PDB entry 8AJZ | X-ray diffraction, 2.00 A resolution | chains A and B of the 3 polymer chains in the assembly

Chain A:
Name: Cytochrome c oxidase subunit 1
From: Thermus thermophilus
Notes: EC 1.9.3.1
Reference sequence: Q5SJ79 (COX1_THET8); numbering as in UniProt (aligned over 2-562)
Amino-acid sequence (569 residues; numbered -6 to 562; the number before each row is that of its first residue; numbers below 1 keep their minus sign (Met-6 is residue -6)):
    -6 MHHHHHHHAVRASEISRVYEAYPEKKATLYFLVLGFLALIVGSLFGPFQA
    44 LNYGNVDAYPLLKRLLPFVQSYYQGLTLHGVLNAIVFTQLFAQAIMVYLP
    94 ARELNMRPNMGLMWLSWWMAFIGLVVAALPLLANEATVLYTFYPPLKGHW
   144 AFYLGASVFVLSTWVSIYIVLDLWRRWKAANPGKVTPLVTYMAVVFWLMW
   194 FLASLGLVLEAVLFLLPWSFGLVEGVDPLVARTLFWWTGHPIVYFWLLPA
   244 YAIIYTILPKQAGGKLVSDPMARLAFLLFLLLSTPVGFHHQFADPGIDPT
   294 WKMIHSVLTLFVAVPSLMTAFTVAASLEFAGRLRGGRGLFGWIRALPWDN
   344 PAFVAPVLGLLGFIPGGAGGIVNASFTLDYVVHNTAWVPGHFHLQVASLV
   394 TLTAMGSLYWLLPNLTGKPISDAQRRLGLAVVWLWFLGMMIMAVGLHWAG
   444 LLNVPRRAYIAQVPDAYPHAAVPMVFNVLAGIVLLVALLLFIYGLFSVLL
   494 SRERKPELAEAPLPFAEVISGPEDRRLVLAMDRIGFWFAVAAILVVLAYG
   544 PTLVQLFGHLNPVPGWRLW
Not modelled in the structure: -6 to 8
Sequence notes: initiating methionine (-6); expression tag (-5 to 1)
Curated features (UniProtKB/Swiss-Prot):
  - binding site (Fe(II)-heme a): His72, His386
  - binding site (Cu cation): His233, Tyr237, His282, His283
  - binding site (heme a3): His384
  - cross-link: His233 to Tyr237 (1'-histidyl-3'-tyrosine (His-Tyr))
Metal / ion sites: heme Fe: His72, His386; Cu ion: His233, His282, His283 (together with carbon monoxide); heme-as Fe near His384 (its only coordinating residue here)
Ligand contacts:
  - carbon monoxide (CMO): His233, Val236, His282, His283, His384
  - heme-as (HAS): Tyr133, Thr134, Trp229, His233, Val236, Tyr237, Trp239, Leu240, Tyr244, His282, His283, Thr302, Val305, Ala306, Ser309, Leu310, Thr312, Ala313, Val316, Ala317, Leu320, Trp335, Ile336, Val350, Leu353, Leu354, Phe356, Ile357, Gly360, Gly363, Ile364, Asn366, Ala367, Asp372, His376, Asn377, Val381, His384, Phe385, Gln388, Val389, Val393, Arg449, Arg450
  - heme (HEM): Leu32, Ser36, Gly39, Pro40, Gln42, Ala43, Tyr46, Tyr65, Leu69, His72, Gly73, Asn76, Ala77, Phe80, Leu132, Tyr133, Pro382, Phe385, His386, Val389, Ala390, Thr394, Trp428, Met432, Met435, Arg449, Arg450, Ala451, Leu477
Reported in the primary citation:
  - binding site for heme-as: Asp372

Chain B:
Name: Cytochrome c oxidase subunit 2
From: Thermus thermophilus
Notes: EC 1.9.3.1
Reference sequence: Q5SJ80 (COX2_THET8); numbering as in UniProt (aligned over 1-168)
Amino-acid sequence (168 residues; row label = number of the first residue in the row):
     1 MVDEHKAHKAILAYEKGWLAFSLAMLFVFIALIAYTLATHTAGVIPAGKL
    51 ERVDPTTVRQEGPWADPAQAVVQTGPNQYTVYVLAFAFGYQPNPIEVPQG
   101 AEIVFKITSPDVIHGFHVEGTNINVEVLPGEVSTVRYTFKRPGEYRIICN
   151 QYCGLGHQNMFGTIVVKE
Not modelled in the structure: 1
Curated features (UniProtKB/Swiss-Prot):
  - binding site (Cu cation): His114, Cys149, Cys153, His157
Metal / ion sites: dinuclear copper ion: His114, Cys149, Gln151, His157, Met160

Chain A / chain B interface:
Pairs across the interface - 109 pairs, chain A then chain B:
  Ser64(A) - Leu155(B)
  Tyr66(A) - Tyr152(B)  hydrophobic
  Tyr66(A) - Leu155(B)  hydrophobic
  Tyr66(A) - His157(B)
  Tyr66(A) - Gln158(B)  hydrogen bond
  Thr130(A) - Tyr152(B)  hydrogen bond (backbone-side chain)
  Leu132(A) - Tyr152(B)  hydrophobic
  Tyr136(A) - Gln151(B)
  Pro137(A) - Ile113(B)
  Pro138(A) - Asp111(B)
  Pro138(A) - Pro129(B)  hydrophobic
  Leu139(A) - Val112(B)  hydrophobic
  Leu139(A) - Tyr152(B)  hydrophobic
  Asp220(A) - Arg52(B)  salt bridge
  Pro221(A) - Pro129(B)
  Leu222(A) - Leu50(B)  hydrophobic
  Leu222(A) - Leu128(B)  hydrophobic
  Arg225(A) - Glu126(B)  salt bridge
  Lys258(A) - Glu4(B)  salt bridge
  Val260(A) - His8(B)  hydrogen bond (backbone-side chain)
  Val260(A) - Ile11(B)  hydrophobic
  Met264(A) - Leu12(B)  hydrophobic
  Phe285(A) - Pro46(B)
  Ala286(A) - Pro46(B)
  Ala286(A) - Asn124(B)
  Ala286(A) - Val125(B)
  Ala286(A) - Glu126(B)  hydrogen bond (backbone-backbone)
  Asp287(A) - Pro46(B)
  Asp287(A) - Glu126(B)
  Pro288(A) - Glu126(B)
  Pro288(A) - Glu131(B)
  Pro288(A) - Val132(B)
  Pro288(A) - Ser133(B)
  Gly289(A) - Ala47(B)  hydrogen bond (backbone-backbone)
  Gly289(A) - Gly48(B)
  Gly289(A) - Lys49(B)
  Gly289(A) - Leu50(B)
  Ile290(A) - Gly48(B)
  Met296(A) - Ile33(B)  hydrophobic
  Met296(A) - Leu37(B)  hydrophobic
  Val300(A) - Ile30(B)  hydrophobic
  Leu303(A) - Leu26(B)
  Leu303(A) - Ile30(B)  hydrophobic
  Val307(A) - Leu26(B)  hydrophobic
  Leu310(A) - Trp18(B)  hydrogen bond (backbone-side chain)
  Leu310(A) - Ser22(B)
  Met311(A) - Glu15(B)
  Phe314(A) - Ile11(B)
  Phe314(A) - Tyr14(B)  hydrophobic
  Phe314(A) - Glu15(B)
  Phe314(A) - Trp18(B)
  Thr315(A) - Glu15(B)  hydrogen bond
  Ala318(A) - Ile11(B)  hydrophobic
  Phe322(A) - Glu4(B)
  Ser368(A) - Ile33(B)
  Phe369(A) - Ile45(B)  hydrophobic
  Thr370(A) - Thr36(B)  hydrogen bond
  Thr370(A) - Leu37(B)
  Thr370(A) - Ile45(B)
  Tyr373(A) - Val44(B)  hydrophobic
  Tyr373(A) - Ile45(B)
  Tyr373(A) - Pro46(B)
  Tyr373(A) - Asn122(B)
  Tyr373(A) - Asn124(B)  hydrogen bond (backbone-side chain)
  Val374(A) - Asn122(B)
  His376(A) - Asn124(B)  hydrogen bond (backbone-side chain)
  His376(A) - Glu126(B)  salt bridge
  His376(A) - Asn150(B)  hydrogen bond (backbone-side chain)
  Asn377(A) - Glu126(B)  hydrogen bond
  Asn377(A) - Asn150(B)  hydrogen bond (side chain-backbone)
  Asn377(A) - Gln151(B)
  Asn446(A) - His117(B)
  Asn446(A) - Glu119(B)
  Asn446(A) - Gly120(B)
  Asn446(A) - Ile148(B)
  Pro448(A) - Ile148(B)  hydrophobic
  Pro448(A) - Asn150(B)
  Arg449(A) - His157(B)
  Arg450(A) - Gln151(B)  hydrogen bond
  Arg450(A) - His157(B)  hydrogen bond (backbone-side chain)
  Tyr452(A) - Gln158(B)
  Val456(A) - Gln158(B)
  Val456(A) - Asn159(B)
  Ala459(A) - Arg146(B)  hydrogen bond (backbone-side chain)
  Tyr460(A) - Arg146(B)
  Tyr460(A) - Ile148(B)
  Tyr460(A) - Phe161(B)
  His462(A) - Glu119(B)  salt bridge
  His462(A) - Arg146(B)
  Ile512(A) - Glu4(B)
  Ile512(A) - His8(B)
  Ser513(A) - His5(B)  hydrogen bond (backbone-side chain)
  Gly514(A) - His8(B)
  Glu516(A) - His8(B)  salt bridge
  Gln548(A) - Leu50(B)
  Leu549(A) - Leu50(B)  hydrophobic
  His552(A) - Arg52(B)  hydrogen bond (backbone-side chain)
  Asn554(A) - Arg52(B)
  Asn554(A) - Val53(B)  hydrogen bond (side chain-backbone)
  Asn554(A) - Gly130(B)  hydrogen bond (side chain-backbone)
  Val556(A) - Pro55(B)  hydrophobic
  Val556(A) - Pro129(B)
  Trp559(A) - Asp111(B)
  Trp559(A) - Val112(B)  hydrophobic
  Leu561(A) - Val112(B)  hydrophobic
  Leu561(A) - Cys153(B)
  Leu561(A) - Gly154(B)
  Leu561(A) - Leu155(B)  hydrogen bond (backbone-backbone)
  Trp562(A) - Leu155(B)  hydrophobic
Interface residues without a listed pair, chain A (73 interface residues in all): Val131, Ser261, Asp291, Pro292, Lys295, Ser299, Phe304, Ile364, Thr378, Leu445, Ala451, Gln455, Asp517, Pro557
Interface residues without a listed pair, chain B (62 interface residues in all): Ala7, Leu19, Phe27, Phe29, Ala34, Thr56, Ala87, Phe88, Pro110, Cys149

Overview:
Chain A and chain B form an interface of 73 and 62 residues respectively, with 21 hydrogen bonds and 6 salt
bridges. Polar contacts include Asp220(A)-Arg52(B), Arg225(A)-Glu126(B) and Lys258(A)-Glu4(B). Bound to chain
A: heme, heme-as and carbon monoxide. From the paper: a binding site for heme-as at Asp372(A).
Here chain A is Cytochrome c oxidase subunit 1 and chain B is Cytochrome c oxidase subunit 2, both from
Thermus thermophilus. Entry 8AJZ (Serial femtosecond crystallography structure of CO bound ba3- type
cytochrome c oxidase at 2 milliseconds after ...) was determined by X-ray diffraction together with 8K65 and
8K6Y from the same study.
